7XPR - chain A; structure by X-ray diffraction, 2.10 A resolution.

# Chain A
Protein: Transglycosylse
Source organism: Marinactinospora thermotolerans
Reference sequence: G8HX37 (G8HX37_9ACTN); residues 1-376 here = UniProt positions 1-376
Sequence (377 residues; numbered 0 to 376; the number before each row is that of its first residue; numbering starts at 0):
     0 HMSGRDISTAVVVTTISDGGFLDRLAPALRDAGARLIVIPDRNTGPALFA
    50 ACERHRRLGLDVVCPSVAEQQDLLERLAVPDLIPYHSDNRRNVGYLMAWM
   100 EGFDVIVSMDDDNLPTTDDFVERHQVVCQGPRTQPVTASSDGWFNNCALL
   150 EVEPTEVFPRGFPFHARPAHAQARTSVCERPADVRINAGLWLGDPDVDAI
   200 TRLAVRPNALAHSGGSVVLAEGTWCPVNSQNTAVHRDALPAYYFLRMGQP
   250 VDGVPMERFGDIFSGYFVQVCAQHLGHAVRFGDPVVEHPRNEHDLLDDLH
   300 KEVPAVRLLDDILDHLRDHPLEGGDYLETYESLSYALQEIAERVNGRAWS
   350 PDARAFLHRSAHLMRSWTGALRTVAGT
Unresolved in the structure: 0-3, 375-376
Sequence notes: expression tag (0)
Modified residues: Mse1 (selenomethionine); Mse96, Mse99, Mse108, Mse246, Mse255, Mse363 (selenomethionine; parent Met)
Small-molecule neighbours: GDP (guanosine-5'-diphosphate): Thr13, Thr14, Ile15, Ile38, Asp40, Asn42, His85, Ser86, Asp87, Arg89, Arg90, Asp109, Asp110, Asp111, Arg257, His287, Asn290, His292
Reported in the primary citation:
  - mutagenesis - T13P (Kd 5.66 uM), N42D (Kd 1.24 uM): decreased binding to GDP
  - mutagenesis - S86D: abolished binding to GDP
  - specificity-determining residues: Thr13, Ser86
  - mutagenesis - D87N, D87S, D109N, R159K, D195N, Q229A, R257K, D260N: abolished catalytic activity
  - mutagenesis - D87N, D87S, D109N, Q229A, R257K: unchanged stability
  - mutagenesis - L295D/L298D/V302D: abolished binding to Transglycosylse (chain A)
  - mutagenesis - L295D/L298D/V302D: decreased catalytic activity on GDP-L-Fucp
  - catalytic residues: Asp87, Arg159, Asp195, Asp260 (proposed by the authors, not directly observed)
  - mutagenesis - S228A: decreased catalytic activity
  - interface hot spots (mutagenesis) - E341K: decreased binding to another copy of this molecule

# In short
Chain A binds GDP. From the paper: catalytic residues Asp87, Arg159 and Asp195 among others; D87N, D87S and
D109N, among others, abolish catalytic activity; 14 substitutions were tested in all.
Chain A is Transglycosylse (Marinactinospora thermotolerans); the structure, Crystal structrue of
SeMet-MtdL:GDP, was determined by X-ray diffraction, deposited together with 7XPS, 7XPT, 7XPU, 7XPV and 8HL8.
